PDB entry 2GLN | X-ray diffraction, 1.98 A resolution | chains A and B

# Chain A (and B)
Molecule: Hemoglobin-like protein HbN
Organism: Mycobacterium tuberculosis
Notes: chain B of this document is another copy of the same molecule, construct and numbering; everything in this record applies to it too
UniProt: P0A592 (GLBN_MYCTU); residue numbers follow UniProt; this construct covers 1-136
Amino-acid sequence (136 residues; row label = number of the first residue in the row):
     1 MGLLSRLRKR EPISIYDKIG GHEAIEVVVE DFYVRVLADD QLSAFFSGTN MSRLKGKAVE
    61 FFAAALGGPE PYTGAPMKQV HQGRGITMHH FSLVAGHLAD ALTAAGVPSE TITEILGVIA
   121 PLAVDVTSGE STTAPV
Disordered / not traced: 1, 130-136 (chain B: 1, 134-136)
Construct notes: engineered mutation Ala-58 (Gln in P0A592)
Metal / ion sites: Na+: Gln-79, Val-80, Gln-82; heme Fe: His-81 (together with cyanide ion)
Residues lining bound ligands:
  - cyanide ion (CYN): Phe-32, Tyr-33, Phe-46, Leu-54, His-81
  - heme (HEM): Leu-42, Phe-45, Phe-46, Gly-48, Thr-49, Arg-53, Leu-54, Lys-57, Ala-58, Phe-61, Phe-62, Tyr-72, Gly-74, Ala-75, Met-77, Val-80, His-81, Arg-84, Ile-86, His-90, Phe-91, Val-94, Ile-119, Leu-122, Val-126

# How chain A and chain B interact
Pairs across the interface (10):
  Arg-35(A) with Thr-73(B), hydrogen bond (side chain-backbone); Gly-74(B), hydrogen bond (side chain-backbone)
  Asp-39(A) with Gln-79(B)
  His-97(A) with Gln-79(B)
  Asp-100(A) with Pro-76(B)
  Thr-103(A) with Pro-71(B)
  Ala-104(A) with Pro-71(B); Tyr-72(B); Thr-73(B)
  Gly-106(A) with Pro-71(B)
Other interface residues (no listed pair), chain A (9 interface residues in all): Ala-38, Gln-41
Other interface residues (no listed pair), chain B (8 interface residues in all): Ala-75, Gln-82

# Summary
9 residues of chain A face 8 of chain B across their interface, with 2 hydrogen bonds. Polar pairs include
Arg-35(A)/Thr-73(B) and Arg-35(A)/Gly-74(B). Bound to chain A: cyanide ion and heme. Gln-79(A), Val-80(A) and
Gln-82(A) form the Na+ site.
Chain A and chain B are both Hemoglobin-like protein HbN (Mycobacterium tuberculosis); the structure, Crystal
structure of Mycobacterium tuberculosis trHbN, GlnE11Ala mutant, was determined by X-ray diffraction together
with 2GKM and 2GL3 from the same study.
